Entry 8B64 (electron microscopy, 2.59 A resolution); this record covers chains a and X of the 34 polymer chains in the assembly.

== Chain a ==
Name: Light-harvesting protein B-870 alpha chain
From: Rhodobacter capsulatus
UniProtKB: P02948 (LHA1_RHOCA); residues 1-58 here = UniProt positions 1-58
Chain sequence (58 residues; each row starts with the number of its first residue):
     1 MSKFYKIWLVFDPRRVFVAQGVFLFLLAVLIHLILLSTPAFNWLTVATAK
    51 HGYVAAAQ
Unresolved in the structure: 45-58
Curated features (UniProtKB/Swiss-Prot):
  - binding site (a bacteriochlorophyll): H32
What the authors report for this chain:
  - binding site for bacteriochlorophyll a: H32, W43

== Chain X ==
Name: Intrinsic membrane protein PufX
From: Rhodobacter capsulatus
UniProtKB: P26240 (PUFX_RHOCA); numbering as in UniProt (aligned over 1-78)
Chain sequence (78 residues; numbered 1 to 78; the number before each row is that of its first residue):
     1 MSMFDKPFDYENGSKFEMGIWIGRQMAYGAFLGSIPFLLGLGLVLGSYGL
    51 GLMLPERAHQAPSPYTTEVVVQHATEVV
Unresolved in the structure: 1-2, 66-78

== How chain a and chain X interact ==
Contacting residue pairs (25):
  P13(a) - Y10(X)
  R14(a) - D5(X)  salt bridge
  R14(a) - K6(X)
  R14(a) - P7(X)
  R14(a) - W21(X)
  R14(a) - Q25(X)  hydrogen bond (backbone-side chain)
  R15(a) - D5(X)  salt bridge
  F17(a) - W21(X)  hydrophobic
  F17(a) - I22(X)  hydrophobic
  F17(a) - Q25(X)
  F17(a) - M26(X)  hydrophobic
  V18(a) - D5(X)
  V18(a) - Q25(X)
  V18(a) - G29(X)
  V18(a) - L32(X)  hydrophobic
  Q20(a) - M26(X)
  G21(a) - M26(X)
  G21(a) - G29(X)
  G21(a) - A30(X)
  V22(a) - G29(X)  hydrogen bond (backbone-backbone)
  F25(a) - A30(X)
  F25(a) - G33(X)
  F25(a) - S34(X)
  L26(a) - G33(X)
  V29(a) - F37(X)  hydrophobic
Other interface residues (no listed pair), chain X (15 interface residues in all): Y28
The authors on this interface:
  - pairs named by the authors: R14(a)-D5(X), R15(a)-D5(X)

== Overview ==
Chain a and chain X form an interface of 11 and 15 residues respectively, with 2 hydrogen bonds and 2 salt
bridges. Polar contacts include R14(a)-D5(X), R15(a)-D5(X) and R14(a)-Q25(X). The paper describes contacts
between R14(a) and D5(X) and R15(a) and D5(X). From the paper: a binding site for bacteriochlorophyll a at
H32(a) and W43(a).
Here chain a is Light-harvesting protein B-870 alpha chain and chain X is Intrinsic membrane protein PufX,
both from Rhodobacter capsulatus. Entry 8B64 (Cryo-EM structure of RC-LH1-PufX photosynthetic core complex
from Rba. capsulatus) was determined by electron microscopy.
